PDB entry 2O68 | X-ray diffraction, 1.70 A resolution | chain A

Chain A:
Molecule: Iron-utilization periplasmic protein
Source organism: Haemophilus influenzae
UniProtKB: P35755 (FBPA_HAEIN); residues 1-309 here correspond to UniProt positions 24-332 (UniProt number = residue number + 23)
Sequence (309 residues; numbered 1 to 309; the number before each row is that of its first residue):
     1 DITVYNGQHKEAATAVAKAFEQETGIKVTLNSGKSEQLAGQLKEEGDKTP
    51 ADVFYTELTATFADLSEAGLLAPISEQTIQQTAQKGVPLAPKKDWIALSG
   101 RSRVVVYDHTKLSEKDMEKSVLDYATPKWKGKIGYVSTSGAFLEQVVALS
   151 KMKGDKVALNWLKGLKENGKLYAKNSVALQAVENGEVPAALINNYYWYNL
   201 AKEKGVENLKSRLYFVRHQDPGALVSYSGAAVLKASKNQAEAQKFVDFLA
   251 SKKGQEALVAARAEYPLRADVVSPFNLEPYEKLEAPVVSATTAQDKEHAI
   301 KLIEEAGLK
Unresolved in the structure: 308-309
Construct notes: engineered mutation L58 (Gln81 in P35755)
Bound ions: Fe ion: Y195, Y196 (together with phosphate ion)
UniProt features mapped onto this chain:
  - binding site (Fe cation): H9, E57, Y195, Y196

Overview:
Y195 and Y196 form the Fe ion site. Curated annotation (UniProt) lists 4 Fe cation-binding residues.
Chain A is Iron-utilization periplasmic protein (Haemophilus influenzae); the structure, Crystal Structure of
Haemophilus influenzae Q58L mutant FbpA, was determined by X-ray diffraction, deposited together with 2O69.
